6GNY - chains A and C of the 4 polymer chains in the assembly; structure by X-ray diffraction, 1.85 A resolution.

[Chain A (and C)]
Protein: Membrane-anchored junction protein
From: Homo sapiens
Notes: chain C of this document is another copy of the same molecule, construct and numbering; everything in this record applies to it too
Reference sequence: Q3KP22 (MAJIN_HUMAN), isoform Q3KP22-3; residues 1-106 here = UniProt positions 1-106
Sequence (108 residues; each row starts with the number of its first residue; numbers below 1 keep their minus sign (Gly-1 is residue -1)):
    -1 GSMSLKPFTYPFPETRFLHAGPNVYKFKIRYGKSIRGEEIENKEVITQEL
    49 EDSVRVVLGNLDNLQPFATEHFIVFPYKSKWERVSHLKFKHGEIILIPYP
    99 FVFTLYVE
Unresolved in the structure: -1 to 1 (chain C: -1)
Sequence notes: expression tag (-1 to 0)
Reported in the primary citation:
  - self-association interface (contacts with another copy of this molecule): Pro64, Phe73, Tyr75, Tyr104
  - mutagenesis - K24M/K26E/R28E/K31D/R34E/R81D, F73E/Y75E: abolished binding to Membrane-anchored junction protein (chain A)
  - mutagenesis - F73E/Y75E: decreased binding to DNA
  - mutagenesis - K24M/K26E/R28E/K31D/R34E/R81D: abolished binding to DNA

[How chain A and chain C interact]
Contacting residue pairs (18):
  Leu62(A) - Tyr75(C)
  Gln63(A) - Tyr75(C)
  Gln63(A) - Lys76(C)  hydrogen bond (side chain-backbone)
  Gln63(A) - Ser77(C)
  Pro64(A) - Tyr75(C)
  Pro64(A) - Tyr104(C)  hydrophobic
  Phe73(A) - Phe73(C)  hydrophobic
  Phe73(A) - Tyr75(C)
  Pro74(A) - Tyr75(C)  hydrogen bond (backbone-side chain)
  Tyr75(A) - Leu62(C)
  Tyr75(A) - Gln63(C)
  Tyr75(A) - Pro64(C)
  Tyr75(A) - Phe73(C)
  Tyr75(A) - Pro74(C)  hydrogen bond (side chain-backbone)
  Tyr75(A) - Tyr75(C)
  Lys76(A) - Gln63(C)  hydrogen bond (backbone-side chain)
  Ser77(A) - Gln63(C)
  Tyr104(A) - Pro64(C)  hydrophobic
Other interface residues (no listed pair), chain A (11 interface residues in all): Asn61, Glu106
Other interface residues (no listed pair), chain C (11 interface residues in all): Asn61, Glu106

[Summary]
Chain A and chain C each contribute 11 residues to their interface, with 4 hydrogen bonds. Polar pairs include
Gln63(A)-Lys76(C) and Pro74(A)-Tyr75(C). The paper reports that K24M/K26E/R28E/K31D/R34E/R81D and F73E/Y75E of
chain A abolish binding to Membrane-anchored junction protein (chain A); a self-association interface
involving Pro64(A), Phe73(A) and Tyr75(A) among others.
Chain A and chain C are both Membrane-anchored junction protein (Homo sapiens); the structure, Crystal
structure of the MAJIN-TERB2 heterotetrameric complex, was determined by X-ray diffraction, deposited together
with 6GNX.
